8BP8 - chains l and r of the 31 polymer chains in the assembly; structure by electron microscopy, 2.70 A resolution.

Chain l:
Molecule: Intermediate capsid protein VP6
Source organism: Rotavirus A
UniProt: A2T3S6 (A2T3S6_9VIRU); residues 1-397 here = UniProt positions 1-397
Sequence (397 residues; each row starts with the number of its first residue):
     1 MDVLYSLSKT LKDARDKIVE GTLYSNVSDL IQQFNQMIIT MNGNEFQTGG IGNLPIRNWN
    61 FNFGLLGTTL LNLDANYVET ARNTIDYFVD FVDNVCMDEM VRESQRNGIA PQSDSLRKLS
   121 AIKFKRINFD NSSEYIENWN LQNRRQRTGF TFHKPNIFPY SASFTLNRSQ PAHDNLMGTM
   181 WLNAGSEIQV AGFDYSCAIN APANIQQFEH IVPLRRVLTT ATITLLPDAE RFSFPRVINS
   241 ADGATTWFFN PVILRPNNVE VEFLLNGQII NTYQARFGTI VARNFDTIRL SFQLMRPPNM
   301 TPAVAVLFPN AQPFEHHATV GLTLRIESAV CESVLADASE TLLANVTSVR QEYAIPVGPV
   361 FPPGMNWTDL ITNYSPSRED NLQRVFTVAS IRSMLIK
Bound ions: Zn2+: His153 (shared with 1 residue of chain j; 1 residue of chain k)

Chain r:
Molecule: Inner capsid protein VP2
Source organism: Rotavirus A
UniProt: A2T3R1 (A2T3R1_9VIRU); residues -1 to 880 here correspond to UniProt positions 1-882 (UniProt number = residue number + 2)
Sequence (882 residues; each row starts with the number of its first residue; numbers below 1 keep their minus sign (Met-1 is residue -1)):
    -1 MAYRKRGARR ETNLKQDERM QEKEDSKNIN NDSPKSQLSE KVLSKKEEII TDNQEEVKIS
    59 DEVKKSNKEE SKQLLEVLKT KEEHQKEVQY EILQKTIPTF EPKESILKKL EDIKPEQAKA
   119 QTKLFRIFEP RQKPIYIANG EKERRNRIYW KLKKDTLPDG DYDVREYFLN LYDQVLTEMP
   179 DYLLLKDMAV ENKNSRDAGK VVDSETASIC DAIFQDEETE GAVARFIAEM RQRVQADRNV
   239 VNYPSILHPI DYAFNEYFLQ HQLVEPLNND IIFNYIPERI RNDVNYILNM DRNLPSTARY
   299 IRPNLLQDRL NLHDNFESLW DTITTSNYIL ARSVVPDLKE LVSTEAQIQK MSQDLQLEAL
   359 TIQSETQFLT GINSQAANDC FKTLIAAMLS QRTMSLDFVT TNYMSLISGM WLLTVVPNDM
   419 FIRESLVACQ LAIVNTIIYV AFGMQRMHYR NGDPQTPFQI AEQQIQNFQV ANWLHFVNNN
   479 YFRQVVIDGV LNQVLNDNIR NGHVINQLME ALMQLSRQQF PTMPVDYKRS IQRGILLLSN
   539 RLGQLVDLTR LLAYSYETLM ACVTMNMQHV QTLTTEKLQL TSVTSLCMLI GNATVIPSPQ
   599 TLFHYYNVNV NFHSNYNERI NDAVAIITAA NRLNLYQKKM KAIVEDFLKR LHIFDVAVAP
   659 DDQMYRLRDR LRLLPVEVRR LDIFNLILMA MDQIERASDK IAQGVIIAYR DMQLERDEMY
   719 GYVNIARNLD GFQQINLEEL MRTGSYAQIT NMLLNNQPVA LVGALPFVTD SSVISLIAIL
   779 DATVFAQIVK LRKVDTLKPI LYKINSDSND FYLVANYDWV PISTTKVYKQ VPVQFDFRNS
   839 MHMLTSNLTF TVYSDLLAFV SADTVEPINA VAFDNMRIMN EL
Not modelled in the structure: -1 to 76, 357-365
Differences from the reference sequence: conflict Ala118 (Lys120 in A2T3R1), Arg129 (Lys131 in A2T3R1), Lys131 (Leu133 in A2T3R1), 35 further conflict positions vs the reference (A2T3R1) not listed

Interface between chain l and chain r:
Residue-residue contacts (23):
  Tyr24(l) - Asp495(r)  hydrogen bond
  Gln32(l) - Asp495(r)
  Gln32(l) - Asn496(r)  hydrogen bond
  Gln36(l) - His473(r)  hydrogen bond
  Ile39(l) - His473(r)
  Ile39(l) - Asn477(r)
  Leu65(l) - Arg481(r)
  Leu66(l) - Arg481(r)
  Gly67(l) - Val483(r)
  Thr68(l) - Val492(r)
  Thr68(l) - Leu493(r)  hydrogen bond (side chain-backbone)
  Thr68(l) - Asp495(r)  hydrogen bond
  Thr68(l) - Arg498(r)  hydrogen bond (backbone-side chain)
  Thr69(l) - Val492(r)
  Thr69(l) - Arg498(r)
  Leu70(l) - Val484(r)
  Leu70(l) - Ile485(r)  hydrophobic
  Leu71(l) - Asn280(r)
  Ile122(l) - Phe466(r)  hydrophobic
  Arg126(l) - Glu460(r)  salt bridge
  Arg126(l) - Ala469(r)
  Arg126(l) - Asn470(r)
  Arg126(l) - His473(r)
Other interface residues (no listed pair), chain l (18 interface residues in all): Ser28, Asn35, Thr40, Asp74, Tyr77
Other interface residues (no listed pair), chain r (19 interface residues in all): Glu276, Arg277, Asn494

Overview:
18 residues of chain l face 19 of chain r across their interface; the contacts include 6 hydrogen bonds and 1
salt bridge. Polar contacts include Arg126(l)-Glu460(r), Tyr24(l)-Asp495(r) and Gln32(l)-Asn496(r).
Here chain l is Intermediate capsid protein VP6 and chain r is Inner capsid protein VP2, both from Rotavirus
A. Entry 8BP8 (SPA of Trypsin untreated Rotavirus TLP spike) was determined by electron microscopy (same
publication as 8CO6 and 8COA).
